PDB entry 8YD8 | X-ray diffraction, 3.11 A resolution | chains D and L of the 10 polymer chains in the assembly

[Chain D]
Molecule: Caspase-8
From: Homo sapiens
Notes: EC 3.4.22.61
UniProtKB: Q14790 (CASP8_HUMAN); numbering as in UniProt (aligned over 1-185)
Chain sequence (185 residues; each row starts with the number of its first residue):
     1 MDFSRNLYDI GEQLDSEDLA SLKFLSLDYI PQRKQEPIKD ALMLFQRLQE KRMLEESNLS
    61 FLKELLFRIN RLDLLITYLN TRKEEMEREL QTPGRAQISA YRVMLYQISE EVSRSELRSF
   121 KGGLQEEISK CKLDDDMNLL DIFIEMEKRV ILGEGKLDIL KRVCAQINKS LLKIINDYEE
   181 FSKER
Disordered / not traced: 183-185
Differences from the reference sequence: engineered mutation Gly122 (Phe in Q14790), Gly123 (Leu in Q14790)
Curated features (UniProtKB/Swiss-Prot):
  - mutagenesis: Asp73 (D73A: Abolishes binding to FLASH. Induces NF-kappa-B activation)

[Chain L]
Molecule: FAS-associated death domain protein
From: Homo sapiens
UniProtKB: Q13158 (FADD_HUMAN); residues 1-208 here = UniProt positions 1-208
Chain sequence (216 residues; each row starts with the number of its first residue):
     1 MDPFLVLLGS VSSSLSSSEL TELKFLCLGR VGKRKLERVQ SGLDLFSMLL EQNDLEPGHT
    61 ELLRELLASL RRHDLLRRVD DFEAGAAAGA APGEEDLCAA FNVICDNVGK DWRRLARQLK
   121 VSDTKIDSIE DRYPRNLTER VRESLRIWKN TEKENATVAH LVGALRSCQM NLVADLVQEV
   181 QQARDLQNRS GAMSPMSWNS DASTSEASLE HHHHHH
Disordered / not traced: 85-216
Differences from the reference sequence: engineered mutation Gly9 (His in Q13158); expression tag (209-216)
Curated features (UniProtKB/Swiss-Prot):
  - modified residue: Ser194 (Phosphoserine)
  - glycosylation: Arg117 (Microbial infection: N-beta-linked (GlcNAc) arginine)
  - natural variant: Cys105 (C105W: In IEHDCM)
  - mutagenesis: Ser12 (S12R: Loss of interaction with CASP8), Phe25 (F25R: Loss of interaction with FAS. Loss of self-association. Abolishes induction of apoptosis), Lys33 (K33E: Loss of self-association), Arg38 (R38A: Loss of interaction with CASP8), Asp44 (D44R: Loss of interaction with CASP8. Abolishes induction of apoptosis. Decreased interaction with FAS), Glu51 (E51R: Loss of interaction with CASP8), Arg117 (R117A: Abolished GlcNAcylation by E.coli NleB1; R117E: Loss of interaction with FAS), Val121 (V121N: Loss of interaction with FAS), Asp123 (D123R: Strongly decreased interaction with FAS), Arg135 (R135E: Strongly decreased interaction with FAS), Arg142 (R142E: Decreased interaction with FAS), Leu172 (L172A/E: Loss of interaction with FAS; L172K: Strongly decreased interaction with FAS), 2 further mutagenesis entries in UniProt
From the paper describing this entry:
  - mutagenesis - F25R, K33E, E51R: abolished signaling in response to TNF/CHX
  - mutagenesis - R34A, E37K: decreased signaling in response to TNF/CHX
  - mutagenesis - E22A, Q40A, D74A: unchanged signaling in response to TNF/CHX
  - mutagenesis - F25R, F25Y, K33E, E37A, E51R, D74A: abolished signaling in response to HeLa cell lysate-based system

[Chain D / chain L interface]
Contacting residue pairs (18):
  Asp2(D) - Glu65(L)
  Ser4(D) - Phe25(L)
  Ser4(D) - Leu26(L)
  Arg5(D) - Ala68(L)  hydrogen bond (side chain-backbone)
  Arg5(D) - Ser69(L)  hydrogen bond
  Tyr8(D) - Glu22(L)  hydrogen bond
  Tyr8(D) - Leu26(L)  hydrophobic
  Tyr8(D) - Ser69(L)
  Tyr8(D) - Leu70(L)
  Tyr8(D) - Arg71(L)
  Asp9(D) - Arg71(L)  salt bridge
  Glu12(D) - Glu22(L)
  Glu12(D) - Arg71(L)  salt bridge
  Leu42(D) - Glu22(L)
  Leu42(D) - Phe25(L)  hydrophobic
  Gln46(D) - Leu28(L)
  Gln49(D) - Phe25(L)
  Glu50(D) - Lys33(L)  salt bridge
Also at the interface, not in a pair above, chain D (13 interface residues in all): Leu7, Phe45, Arg47

[In short]
13 residues of chain D and 10 residues of chain L are in contact, with 3 hydrogen bonds and 3 salt bridges.
Polar pairs include Asp9(D)-Arg71(L), Glu12(D)-Arg71(L) and Glu50(D)-Lys33(L). From the paper: F25R, F25Y and
K33E of chain L, among others, abolish signaling in response to HeLa cell lysate-based system; F25R, K33E and
E51R of chain L abolish signaling in response to TNF/CHX; 10 substitutions were tested in all.
Chain D is Caspase-8 and chain L is FAS-associated death domain protein, both from Homo sapiens; the
structure, Structure of FADD/Caspase-8/cFLIP death effector domain assembly, was determined by X-ray
diffraction together with 8YBX and 8YD7 from the same study.
